PDB entry 3VTO | X-ray diffraction, 1.44 A resolution | chains B and C of the 3 polymer chains in the assembly

# Chain B (and C)
Protein: Protein gp45
Source organism: Enterobacteria phage Mu
Notes: chain C of this document is another copy of the same molecule, construct and numbering; everything in this record applies to it too
Reference sequence: Q9T1V4 (VG45_BPMU); residue numbers follow UniProt; this construct covers 92-197
Amino-acid sequence (115 residues; each row starts with the number of its first residue):
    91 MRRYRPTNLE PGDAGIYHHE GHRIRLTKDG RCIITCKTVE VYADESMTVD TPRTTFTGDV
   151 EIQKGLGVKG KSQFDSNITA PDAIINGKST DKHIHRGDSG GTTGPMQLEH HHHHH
Not modelled in the structure: 201-205 (chain C: 91, 201-205)
Construct notes: expression tag (91, 198-205)
Bound ions: Fe ion: His183, His185 (shared with 2 residues of chain A; His183(C), His185(C) of chain C); Ca2+: Asp188, Ser189 (shared with 2 residues of chain A; Asp188(C), Ser189(C) of chain C)
Curated features (UniProtKB/Swiss-Prot):
  - binding site (Fe cation): His183, His185
  - binding site (Ca(2+)): Asp188, Ser189
  - binding site (chloride): Asp188
  - mutagenesis: Asp188 (D188A: Loss of membrane-binding ability)

# Chain B / chain C interface
Pairs across the interface - 185 pairs, chain B then chain C:
  Met91(B) - Ala133(C)
  Met91(B) - Asp134(C)
  Arg93(B) - Asp134(C)  salt bridge
  Arg95(B) - Tyr132(C)
  Gly102(B) - His108(C)  hydrogen bond (backbone-side chain)
  Ala104(B) - Ile106(C)
  Ala104(B) - Tyr107(C)
  Gly105(B) - Ile106(C)
  Ile114(B) - Ile114(C)  hydrophobic
  Leu116(B) - Ile106(C)
  Leu116(B) - His108(C)
  Leu116(B) - His112(C)
  Leu116(B) - Arg113(C)
  Thr117(B) - His108(C)
  Thr117(B) - His112(C)  hydrogen bond (backbone-side chain)
  Lys118(B) - His108(C)
  Lys118(B) - Glu110(C)
  Asp119(B) - Glu110(C)  hydrogen bond (backbone-side chain)
  Asp119(B) - Lys127(C)  hydrogen bond (backbone-side chain)
  Gly120(B) - Glu110(C)  hydrogen bond (backbone-side chain)
  Gly120(B) - His112(C)
  Gly120(B) - Cys126(C)
  Gly120(B) - Lys127(C)  hydrogen bond (backbone-backbone)
  Gly120(B) - Thr128(C)  hydrogen bond (backbone-backbone)
  Arg121(B) - His112(C)  hydrogen bond (backbone-side chain)
  Arg121(B) - Thr128(C)
  Arg121(B) - Glu130(C)  salt bridge
  Cys122(B) - Cys126(C)  hydrophobic
  Cys122(B) - Thr128(C)  hydrogen bond (backbone-backbone)
  Cys122(B) - Val129(C)
  Cys122(B) - Glu130(C)  hydrogen bond (backbone-backbone)
  Ile123(B) - Glu130(C)
  Ile123(B) - Tyr132(C)  hydrophobic
  Ile124(B) - Glu130(C)  hydrogen bond (backbone-backbone)
  Ile124(B) - Val131(C)
  Ile124(B) - Tyr132(C)  hydrogen bond (backbone-backbone)
  Thr125(B) - Tyr132(C)
  Cys126(B) - Tyr132(C)  hydrogen bond (backbone-backbone)
  Cys126(B) - Ala133(C)
  Cys126(B) - Asp134(C)  hydrogen bond (backbone-backbone)
  Lys127(B) - Ala133(C)
  Lys127(B) - Asp134(C)  hydrogen bond (backbone-backbone)
  Lys127(B) - Glu135(C)  salt bridge
  Lys127(B) - Ser136(C)  hydrogen bond (backbone-backbone)
  Thr128(B) - Glu135(C)
  Thr128(B) - Ser136(C)
  Val129(B) - Val131(C)  hydrophobic
  Val129(B) - Ser136(C)  hydrogen bond (backbone-backbone)
  Val129(B) - Met137(C)
  Val129(B) - Thr138(C)  hydrogen bond (backbone-backbone)
  Glu130(B) - Thr138(C)
  Val131(B) - Thr138(C)  hydrogen bond (backbone-backbone)
  Val131(B) - Val139(C)
  Val131(B) - Asp140(C)  hydrogen bond (backbone-backbone)
  Tyr132(B) - Asp140(C)
  Ala133(B) - Asp140(C)  hydrogen bond (backbone-backbone)
  Ala133(B) - Thr141(C)  hydrogen bond (backbone-side chain)
  Ala133(B) - Pro142(C)
  Asp134(B) - Pro142(C)
  Glu135(B) - Thr141(C)
  Glu135(B) - Pro142(C)
  Ser136(B) - Thr141(C)  hydrogen bond (backbone-side chain)
  Ser136(B) - Arg143(C)
  Met137(B) - Val139(C)  hydrophobic
  Met137(B) - Thr141(C)
  Met137(B) - Arg143(C)  hydrogen bond (backbone-backbone)
  Met137(B) - Thr144(C)
  Met137(B) - Thr145(C)  hydrogen bond (backbone-backbone)
  Thr138(B) - Thr145(C)
  Val139(B) - Thr145(C)  hydrogen bond (backbone-backbone)
  Val139(B) - Phe146(C)
  Val139(B) - Thr147(C)  hydrogen bond (backbone-backbone)
  Asp140(B) - Arg92(C)  salt bridge
  Asp140(B) - Thr147(C)  hydrogen bond
  Thr141(B) - Thr147(C)  hydrogen bond (backbone-side chain)
  Thr141(B) - Gly148(C)  hydrogen bond (backbone-backbone)
  Pro142(B) - Gly148(C)
  Pro142(B) - Asp149(C)  hydrogen bond (backbone-backbone)
  Arg143(B) - Asp149(C)
  Thr144(B) - Phe146(C)
  Thr144(B) - Asp149(C)  hydrogen bond (backbone-backbone)
  Thr144(B) - Val150(C)
  Thr144(B) - Glu151(C)  hydrogen bond (backbone-backbone)
  Thr145(B) - Glu151(C)
  Thr145(B) - Gln153(C)
  Phe146(B) - Phe146(C)  hydrophobic
  Phe146(B) - Val150(C)  hydrophobic
  Phe146(B) - Glu151(C)  hydrogen bond (backbone-backbone)
  Phe146(B) - Ile152(C)
  Phe146(B) - Gln153(C)  hydrogen bond (backbone-backbone)
  Thr147(B) - Gln153(C)
  Thr147(B) - Lys154(C)
  Gly148(B) - Ile152(C)
  Gly148(B) - Gln153(C)
  Gly148(B) - Lys154(C)  hydrogen bond (backbone-backbone)
  Asp149(B) - Lys154(C)
  Asp149(B) - Gly155(C)  hydrogen bond (side chain-backbone)
  Val150(B) - Ile152(C)  hydrophobic
  Val150(B) - Gly155(C)  hydrogen bond (backbone-backbone)
  Val150(B) - Leu156(C)
  Val150(B) - Gly157(C)  hydrogen bond (backbone-backbone)
  Glu151(B) - Gly157(C)
  Glu151(B) - Lys159(C)  salt bridge
  Ile152(B) - Gly157(C)  hydrogen bond (backbone-backbone)
  Ile152(B) - Val158(C)
  Ile152(B) - Lys159(C)  hydrogen bond (backbone-backbone)
  Gln153(B) - Lys159(C)
  Lys154(B) - Val158(C)
  Lys154(B) - Lys159(C)
  Lys154(B) - Gly160(C)  hydrogen bond (backbone-backbone)
  Gly155(B) - Lys161(C)
  Leu156(B) - Lys161(C)  hydrogen bond (backbone-backbone)
  Leu156(B) - Ser162(C)
  Leu156(B) - Gln163(C)  hydrogen bond (backbone-backbone)
  Gly157(B) - Gln163(C)
  Val158(B) - Gln163(C)  hydrogen bond (backbone-backbone)
  Val158(B) - Phe164(C)
  Val158(B) - Asp165(C)  hydrogen bond (backbone-backbone)
  Lys159(B) - Asp165(C)
  Lys159(B) - Ser166(C)  hydrogen bond (backbone-side chain)
  Gly160(B) - Ser166(C)
  Lys161(B) - Ser166(C)
  Lys161(B) - Asn167(C)
  Ser162(B) - Phe164(C)
  Ser162(B) - Asn167(C)  hydrogen bond (backbone-backbone)
  Ser162(B) - Ile168(C)
  Ser162(B) - Thr169(C)  hydrogen bond (backbone-backbone)
  Gln163(B) - Thr169(C)
  Phe164(B) - Phe164(C)  hydrophobic
  Phe164(B) - Ile168(C)  hydrophobic
  Phe164(B) - Thr169(C)  hydrogen bond (backbone-backbone)
  Phe164(B) - Ala170(C)
  Phe164(B) - Pro171(C)
  Asp165(B) - Pro171(C)
  Ser166(B) - Pro171(C)
  Asn167(B) - Pro171(C)
  Asn167(B) - Asp172(C)  hydrogen bond (side chain-backbone)
  Ile168(B) - Ile168(C)  hydrophobic
  Ile168(B) - Asp172(C)  hydrogen bond (backbone-backbone)
  Ile168(B) - Ala173(C)
  Ile168(B) - Ile174(C)  hydrogen bond (backbone-backbone)
  Thr169(B) - Ile174(C)
  Ala170(B) - Ile174(C)  hydrogen bond (backbone-backbone)
  Ala170(B) - Ile175(C)
  Ala170(B) - Asn176(C)  hydrogen bond (backbone-backbone)
  Pro171(B) - Ile175(C)
  Pro171(B) - Asn176(C)
  Asp172(B) - Ile175(C)
  Ala173(B) - Ile175(C)  hydrophobic
  Asp181(B) - Ile175(C)
  Asp181(B) - Asn176(C)  hydrogen bond
  Asp181(B) - Lys178(C)  salt bridge
  His183(B) - His183(C)  hydrogen bond
  His183(B) - His185(C)  hydrogen bond
  His185(B) - His185(C)  hydrogen bond
  Gly187(B) - Asp188(C)
  Asp188(B) - Asp188(C)
  Ser189(B) - Asp188(C)  hydrogen bond (backbone-side chain)
  Ser189(B) - Ser189(C)  hydrogen bond
  Gly190(B) - Asp188(C)  hydrogen bond (backbone-side chain)
  Gly191(B) - Asp188(C)  hydrogen bond (backbone-side chain)
  Thr192(B) - Asp188(C)
  Thr193(B) - His185(C)
  Thr193(B) - Arg186(C)
  Gly194(B) - His185(C)  hydrogen bond (backbone-side chain)
  Gly194(B) - Arg186(C)  hydrogen bond (backbone-backbone)
  Pro195(B) - His185(C)
  Met196(B) - Lys178(C)  hydrogen bond (backbone-side chain)
  Met196(B) - Ser179(C)
  Met196(B) - Thr180(C)
  Met196(B) - His183(C)
  Met196(B) - Ile184(C)
  Met196(B) - His185(C)  hydrogen bond (backbone-side chain)
  Gln197(B) - Lys178(C)
  Gln197(B) - His183(C)
  Gln197(B) - Ile184(C)  hydrogen bond (backbone-backbone)
  Gln197(B) - Arg186(C)
  Leu198(B) - Gly177(C)
  Leu198(B) - Lys178(C)
  Leu198(B) - Ile184(C)
  Glu199(B) - Lys178(C)
  Glu199(B) - Ser179(C)  hydrogen bond (side chain-backbone)
  Glu199(B) - Lys182(C)
  His200(B) - Ile184(C)
  His200(B) - Thr192(C)
Interface residues without a listed pair, chain B (87 interface residues in all): Arg92, Asp103, Ile106, Thr180, Ile184
Interface residues without a listed pair, chain C (75 interface residues in all): Arg95, His109, Gly187, Thr193

# Summary
The interface between chain B and chain C involves 87 residues on one side and 75 on the other; the contacts
include 69 hydrogen bonds and 6 salt bridges. Polar contacts include Arg93(B)-Asp134(C), Arg121(B)-Glu130(C)
and Lys127(B)-Glu135(C).
Both chains are Protein gp45 (Enterobacteria phage Mu). Entry 3VTO (The crystal structure of the C-terminal
domain of Mu phage central spike) was determined by X-ray diffraction (same publication as 3VTN).
